Entry 3VXS (X-ray diffraction, 1.80 A resolution); this record covers chains D and E of the 5 polymer chains in the assembly.

[Chain D]
Protein: H27-14 TCR alpha chain
From: Homo sapiens
Amino-acid sequence (207 residues; numbered 0 to 206; the number before each row is that of its first residue; numbering starts at 0):
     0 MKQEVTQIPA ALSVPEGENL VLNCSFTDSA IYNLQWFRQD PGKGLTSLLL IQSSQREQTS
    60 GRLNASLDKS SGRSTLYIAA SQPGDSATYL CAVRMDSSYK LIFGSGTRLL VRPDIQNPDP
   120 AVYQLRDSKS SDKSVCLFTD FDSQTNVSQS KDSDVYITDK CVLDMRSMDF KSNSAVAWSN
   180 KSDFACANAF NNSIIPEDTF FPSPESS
Unresolved in the structure: 0, 205-206
Cystine bridges: Cys23-Cys90, Cys135-Cys185

[Chain E]
Protein: H27-14 TCR beta chain
From: Homo sapiens
Amino-acid sequence (244 residues; each row starts with the number of its first residue; numbering starts at 0):
     0 MDTGVSQNPR HKITKRGQNV TFRCDPISEH NRLYWYRQTL GQGPEFLTYF QNEAQLEKSR
    60 LLSDRFSAER PKGSFSTLEI QRTEQGDSAM YLCASSSWDT GELFFGEGSR LTVLEDLKNV
   120 FPPEVAVFEP SEAEISHTQK ATLVCLATGF YPDHVELSWW VNGKEVHSGV CTDPQPLKEQ
   180 PALNDSRYAL SSRLRVSATF WQNPRNHFRC QVQFYGLSEN DEWTQDRAKP VTQIVSAEAW
   240 GRAD
Unresolved in the structure: 0-1
Cystine bridges: Cys23-Cys92, Cys144-Cys209

[How chain D and chain E interact]
Pairs across the interface (95):
  Gln34(D) with Glu101(E); Leu102(E), hydrogen bond (side chain-backbone)
  Phe36(D) with Leu102(E); Phe104(E), hydrophobic
  Gln38(D) with Gln37(E), hydrogen bond
  Pro40(D) with Pro173(E)
  Gly41(D) with Met89(E)
  Lys42(D) with Glu106(E), salt bridge
  Gly43(D) with Gly105(E)
  Leu44(D) with Phe104(E)
  Ser46(D) with Glu101(E), hydrogen bond; Leu102(E)
  Leu49(D) with Glu101(E)
  Gln51(D) with Thr99(E)
  Arg93(D) with Tyr33(E), hydrogen bond; Thr99(E); Gly100(E), hydrogen bond (side chain-backbone); Leu102(E)
  Ser97(D) with Glu56(E)
  Tyr98(D) with Arg31(E); Tyr33(E); Tyr48(E)
  Lys99(D) with Tyr35(E); Phe45(E); Glu56(E), salt bridge
  Leu100(D) with Tyr35(E), hydrogen bond (backbone-side chain); Leu102(E), hydrophobic
  Phe102(D) with Tyr35(E), hydrophobic; Pro43(E); Phe104(E), hydrophobic
  Gly103(D) with Gly42(E)
  Ser104(D) with Gly40(E); Gly42(E)
  Asp118(D) with His136(E), salt bridge; Thr137(E)
  Tyr122(D) with Ser130(E); Ala132(E); Glu133(E); His136(E); Thr137(E)
  Gln123(D) with Ser130(E)
  Leu124(D) with Phe127(E); Glu128(E); Thr141(E); Val143(E), hydrophobic
  Arg125(D) with Phe127(E); Glu128(E), hydrogen bond (backbone-backbone)
  Asp126(D) with Ala125(E); Val126(E); Phe127(E)
  Ser127(D) with Val126(E), hydrogen bond (backbone-backbone); Glu128(E), hydrogen bond; Glu237(E), hydrogen bond (side chain-backbone); Ala238(E)
  Lys128(D) with Ala236(E); Glu237(E)
  Lys132(D) with Phe127(E)
  Ser133(D) with Phe127(E)
  Val134(D) with Phe127(E), hydrophobic; Leu145(E), hydrophobic
  Leu136(D) with Thr141(E)
  Asp139(D) with Thr137(E); Arg194(E), salt bridge
  Tyr155(D) with Leu176(E), hydrophobic; Glu178(E), hydrogen bond (side chain-backbone)
  Thr157(D) with Asp172(E); Leu176(E); Ser190(E), hydrogen bond
  Cys160(D) with Cys170(E), disulfide; Thr171(E); Arg192(E)
  Val161(D) with Cys170(E), hydrogen bond (backbone-side chain)
  Leu162(D) with Gly168(E); Val169(E); Cys170(E), hydrophobic; Arg194(E)
  Asp163(D) with Ser167(E), hydrogen bond (backbone-side chain); Gly168(E), hydrogen bond (backbone-backbone)
  Met164(D) with Lys139(E); Ser167(E); Arg194(E); Val195(E); Ser196(E)
  Arg165(D) with His166(E); Ser167(E), hydrogen bond (backbone-side chain)
  Phe169(D) with Lys139(E); Arg194(E)
  Ser171(D) with Arg194(E), hydrogen bond
  Ser173(D) with Arg192(E), hydrogen bond
  Ala174(D) with Arg192(E)
  Val175(D) with Arg192(E)
  Trp177(D) with Leu145(E), hydrophobic; Ala188(E), hydrophobic
  Phe199(D) with His136(E)
  Pro201(D) with Ala132(E), hydrophobic
Other interface residues (no listed pair), chain D (55 interface residues in all): Asn32, Leu89, Thr138, Ile156, Asp158, Met167, Glu204
Other interface residues (no listed pair), chain E (58 interface residues in all): Gln41, Leu91, Ser95, Pro129, Glu131, Gln174, Lys177, Gln179
Inter-chain disulfides: Cys160(D)-Cys170(E)

[Overview]
The interface between chain D and chain E involves 55 residues on one side and 58 on the other, with 1
disulfide bond, 18 hydrogen bonds and 4 salt bridges. Polar pairs include Lys42(D)-Glu106(E),
Lys99(D)-Glu56(E) and Asp118(D)-His136(E).
Here chain D is H27-14 TCR alpha chain and chain E is H27-14 TCR beta chain, both from Homo sapiens. Entry
3VXS (The complex between H27-14 TCR and HLA-A24 bound to HIV-1 Nef134-10(6L) peptide) was determined by X-ray
diffraction, deposited together with 3VXM, 3VXN, 3VXO, 3VXP, 3VXQ, 3VXR and 3 further entries.
